6HZ5 - chains M and N of the 14 polymer chains in the assembly; structure by electron microscopy, 4.20 A resolution (low resolution: residue-level contacts below are approximate; hydrogen-bond / salt-bridge calls are withheld).

# Chain M (and N)
Name: Protein McrC
Organism: Escherichia coli (strain K12)
Notes: chain N of this document is another copy of the same molecule, construct and numbering; everything in this record applies to it too
UniProtKB: P15006 (MCRC_ECOLI); numbering as in UniProt (aligned over 1-348)
Amino-acid sequence (348 residues; row label = number of the first residue in the row):
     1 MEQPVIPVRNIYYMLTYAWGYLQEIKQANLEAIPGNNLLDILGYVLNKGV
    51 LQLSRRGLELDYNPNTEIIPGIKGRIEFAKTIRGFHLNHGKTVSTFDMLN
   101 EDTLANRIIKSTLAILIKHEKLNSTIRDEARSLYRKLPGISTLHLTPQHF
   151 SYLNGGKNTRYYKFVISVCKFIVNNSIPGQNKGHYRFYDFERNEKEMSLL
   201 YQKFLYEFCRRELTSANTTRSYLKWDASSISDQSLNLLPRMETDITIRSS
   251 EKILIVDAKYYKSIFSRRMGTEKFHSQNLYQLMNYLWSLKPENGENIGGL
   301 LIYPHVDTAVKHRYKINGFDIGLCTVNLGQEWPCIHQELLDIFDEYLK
Unresolved in the structure: 1-2, 22-27, 268-271
From the paper describing this entry:
  - catalytic residues: Asp-244, Asp-257, Lys-259 (proposed by the authors, not directly observed)

# Interface between chain M and chain N
Pairs across the interface (50; chain M residue first):
  Trp-225(M) / Tyr-280(N)
  Asp-226(M) / Ile-316(N)
  Asp-226(M) / Asn-317(N)
  Ala-227(M) / Lys-315(N)
  Ala-227(M) / Ile-316(N)
  Ser-228(M) / Lys-315(N)
  Ser-229(M) / Arg-313(N)
  Ser-229(M) / Tyr-314(N)
  Asp-232(M) / Tyr-314(N)
  Leu-235(M) / Tyr-314(N)
  Asn-236(M) / Glu-272(N)
  Leu-237(M) / Phe-274(N)
  Leu-237(M) / His-312(N)
  Leu-237(M) / Tyr-314(N)
  Leu-237(M) / Leu-323(N)
  Pro-239(M) / Ser-276(N)
  Pro-239(M) / Leu-279(N)
  Pro-239(M) / Tyr-280(N)
  Arg-240(M) / Lys-273(N)
  Arg-240(M) / Tyr-280(N)
  Met-241(M) / Tyr-280(N)
  Glu-272(M) / Asn-236(N)
  Lys-273(M) / Arg-240(N)
  Phe-274(M) / Leu-237(N)
  Ser-276(M) / Pro-239(N)
  Leu-279(M) / Pro-239(N)
  Tyr-280(M) / Trp-225(N)
  Tyr-280(M) / Pro-239(N)
  Tyr-280(M) / Arg-240(N)
  Tyr-280(M) / Met-241(N)
  Tyr-280(M) / Tyr-280(N)
  Tyr-280(M) / Gln-281(N)
  Tyr-280(M) / Asn-284(N)
  Gln-281(M) / Tyr-280(N)
  Met-283(M) / Asn-284(N)
  Asn-284(M) / Tyr-280(N)
  Asn-284(M) / Met-283(N)
  Trp-287(M) / Trp-287(N)
  His-312(M) / Leu-237(N)
  Arg-313(M) / Ser-229(N)
  Tyr-314(M) / Ser-229(N)
  Tyr-314(M) / Asp-232(N)
  Tyr-314(M) / Leu-235(N)
  Tyr-314(M) / Leu-237(N)
  Lys-315(M) / Ala-227(N)
  Lys-315(M) / Ser-228(N)
  Ile-316(M) / Asp-226(N)
  Ile-316(M) / Ala-227(N)
  Asn-317(M) / Asp-226(N)
  Leu-323(M) / Leu-237(N)
Interface residues without a listed pair, chain M (31 interface residues in all): Ser-231, Leu-238
Interface residues without a listed pair, chain N (31 interface residues in all): Ser-231, Leu-238

# Summary
Chain M and chain N each contribute 31 residues to their interface. From the paper: catalytic residues
Asp-244(M), Asp-257(M) and Lys-259(M).
Both chains are Protein McrC (Escherichia coli (strain K12)). Entry 6HZ5 (Structure of McrBC without DNA
binding domains (Class 1)) was determined by electron microscopy, deposited together with 6HZ4, 6HZ6, 6HZ7,
6HZ8 and 6HZ9.
